Entry 8PKA (electron microscopy, 2.75 A resolution); this record covers chains B and C of the 4 polymer chains in the assembly.

Chain B:
Name: LYR motif-containing protein 4
Organism: Homo sapiens
Reference sequence: Q9HD34 (LYRM4_HUMAN); residue numbers follow UniProt; this construct covers 1-91
Chain sequence (115 residues; numbered -23 to 91; the number before each row is that of its first residue; numbers below 1 keep their minus sign (Met-23 is residue -23)):
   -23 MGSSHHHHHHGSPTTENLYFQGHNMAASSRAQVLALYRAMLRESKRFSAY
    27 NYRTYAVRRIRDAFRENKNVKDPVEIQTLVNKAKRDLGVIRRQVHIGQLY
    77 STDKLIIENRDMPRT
Not modelled in the structure: -23 to 4, 86-91
Differences from the reference sequence: initiating methionine (-23); expression tag (-22 to 0); conflict Ala11 (Ser in Q9HD34)
Small-molecule neighbours: S-dodecanoyl-4'-phosphopantetheine (8Q1; S-[2-({N-[(2R)-2-hydroxy-3,3-dimethyl-4-(phosphonooxy)butanoyl]-beta-alanyl}amino)ethyl] dodecanethioate): Arg6, Val9, Leu10, Tyr31, Ala32, Arg35, Ile36, Ala39, Phe40, Asn43, Lys44, Val46, Ile52, Leu55, Val56, Ala59, Asp62, Ile66

Chain C:
Name: Acyl carrier protein
Organism: Escherichia coli BL21(DE3)
Reference sequence: P0A6A8 (ACP_ECOLI); residue numbers follow UniProt; this construct covers 1-78
Chain sequence (78 residues; each row starts with the number of its first residue):
     1 MSTIEERVKKIIGEQLGVKQEEVTNNASFVEDLGADSLDTVELVMALEEE
    51 FDTEIPDEEAEKITTVQAAIDYINGHQA
Not modelled in the structure: 1-3, 77-78
Covalently attached groups: S-dodecanoyl-4'-phosphopantetheine (8Q1) linked to Ser37
Swiss-Prot annotation at these positions:
  - modified residue: Ser37 (O-(pantetheine 4'-phosphoryl)serine)
  - mutagenesis: Ser37 (S37A/T: Loss of phosphopantetheinylation, and inhibition of cell growth)

Interface between chain B and chain C:
Pairs across the interface (19; chain B residue first):
  Arg6(B) - Ser37(C)
  Leu10(B) - Ser37(C)
  Leu10(B) - Leu38(C)  hydrophobic
  Tyr13(B) - Leu38(C)
  Tyr13(B) - Val41(C)  hydrophobic
  Tyr13(B) - Glu42(C)  hydrogen bond
  Arg14(B) - Val41(C)
  Arg14(B) - Asp57(C)  salt bridge
  Leu17(B) - Glu42(C)
  Leu17(B) - Met45(C)  hydrophobic
  Arg18(B) - Met45(C)
  Arg18(B) - Glu48(C)  salt bridge
  Lys21(B) - Met45(C)
  Arg37(B) - Glu42(C)  salt bridge
  Phe40(B) - Leu38(C)
  Arg41(B) - Leu38(C)
  Arg41(B) - Asp39(C)  salt bridge
  Arg41(B) - Glu42(C)  salt bridge
  Lys44(B) - Asp36(C)  salt bridge
Interface residues without a listed pair, chain C (10 interface residues in all): Glu49

Overview:
11 residues of chain B and 10 residues of chain C are in contact; the contacts include 1 hydrogen bond and 6
salt bridges. Among the polar pairs are Arg14(B)-Asp57(C), Arg18(B)-Glu48(C) and Arg37(B)-Glu42(C). Ligands of
chain B: S-dodecanoyl-4'-phosphopantetheine. Covalently linked S-dodecanoyl-4'-phosphopantetheine: at
Ser37(C).
Chain B is LYR motif-containing protein 4 (Homo sapiens) and chain C is Acyl carrier protein (Escherichia coli
BL21(DE3)); the structure, Structure of the human mitochondrial iron-sulfur cluster biosynthesis complex
during persulfide transfer (without frataxin), was determined by electron microscopy, deposited together with
8PK8 and 8PK9.
